8SIR - chains H and L of the 3 polymer chains in the assembly; structure by X-ray diffraction, 3.30 A resolution.

[Chain H]
Protein: CC25.54 Fab heavy chain
Organism: Homo sapiens
Notes: antibody fragment or engineered binder
Amino-acid sequence (242 residues; row label = number of the first residue in the row; a row labelled like 35A-35B holds insertion residues (35A, then the next letters in order)):
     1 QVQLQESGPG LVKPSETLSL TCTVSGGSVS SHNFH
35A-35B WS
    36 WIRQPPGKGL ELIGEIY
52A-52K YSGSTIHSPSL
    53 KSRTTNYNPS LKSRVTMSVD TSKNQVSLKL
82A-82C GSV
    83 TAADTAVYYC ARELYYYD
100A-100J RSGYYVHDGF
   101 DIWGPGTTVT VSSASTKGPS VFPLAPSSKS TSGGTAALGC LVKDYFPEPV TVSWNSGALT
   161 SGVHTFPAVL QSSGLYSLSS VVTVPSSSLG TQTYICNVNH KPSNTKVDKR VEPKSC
Not modelled in the structure: 52C-52K, 128-133, 216
Disulfide bonds: Cys22-Cys92, Cys140-Cys196

[Chain L]
Protein: CC25.54 Fab light chain
Organism: Homo sapiens
Notes: antibody fragment or engineered binder
Amino-acid sequence (215 residues; row label = number of the first residue in the row):
     1 DIQMTQSPST LSASVGDSVS ITCRASQSIS SWLAWYQQKP GTAPKLLIYK ASSLESGVPS
    61 RFSGRGSGTE FTLTISSLQP DDFATYYCQQ YNTYPWTFGQ GTKVEIKRTV AAPSVFIFPP
   121 SDEQLKSGTA SVVCLLNNFY PREAKVQWKV DNALQSGNSQ ESVTEQDSKD STYSLSSTLT
   181 LSKADYEKHK VYACEVTHQG LSSPVTKSFN RGECS
Not modelled in the structure: 212-215
Disulfide bonds: Cys23-Cys88, Cys134-Cys194

[Chain H / chain L interface]
Pairs across the interface - 64 pairs, chain H then chain L:
  Gln39(H) with Gln38(L), hydrogen bond; Tyr87(L), hydrogen bond
  Lys43(H) with Tyr87(L)
  Leu45(H) with Pro44(L), hydrophobic; Tyr87(L), hydrophobic; Phe98(L), hydrophobic
  Leu47(H) with Tyr94(L); Trp96(L), hydrophobic
  Gly49(H) with Tyr94(L)
  Glu50(H) with Tyr94(L)
  Asn58(H) with Tyr94(L), hydrogen bond (backbone-side chain)
  Tyr59(H) with Tyr94(L)
  Asn60(H) with Pro95(L)
  Tyr91(H) with Thr42(L); Ala43(L), hydrophobic
  Glu95(H) with Trp96(L), hydrogen bond
  Tyr97(H) with Trp96(L)
  Val100F(H) with Trp32(L), hydrophobic
  His100G(H) with Gln89(L); Tyr91(L); Trp96(L), hydrogen bond
  Asp100H(H) with Leu46(L); Tyr49(L)
  Gly100I(H) with Tyr36(L)
  Phe100J(H) with Tyr36(L), hydrogen bond (backbone-side chain); Leu46(L); Gln89(L); Trp96(L); Phe98(L), hydrophobic
  Trp103(H) with Tyr36(L); Ala43(L), hydrophobic; Pro44(L), hydrogen bond (side chain-backbone)
  Gly104(H) with Ala43(L)
  Phe122(H) with Ser121(L); Glu123(L); Gln124(L)
  Pro123(H) with Ser121(L)
  Leu124(H) with Phe118(L), hydrophobic
  Ala125(H) with Phe118(L)
  Thr135(H) with Phe116(L)
  Ala137(H) with Phe116(L), hydrophobic; Phe118(L)
  Leu141(H) with Gln124(L)
  Lys143(H) with Gln124(L); Ser131(L)
  His164(H) with Asn137(L); Asp167(L); Ser174(L), hydrogen bond
  Thr165(H) with Thr164(L)
  Phe166(H) with Leu135(L), hydrophobic; Ser162(L); Thr164(L); Ser174(L); Leu175(L); Ser176(L)
  Pro167(H) with Ser162(L), hydrogen bond (backbone-side chain); Val163(L)
  Val169(H) with Glu161(L); Ser162(L)
  Leu170(H) with Gln160(L), hydrogen bond (backbone-side chain)
  Gln171(H) with Gln160(L)
  Val181(H) with Leu135(L), hydrophobic
  Thr183(H) with Asn137(L)
  Lys209(H) with Glu123(L), salt bridge
Interface residues without a listed pair, chain H (44 interface residues in all): Ile37, Gly44, Pro61, Ser62, Asp101, Val121, Leu138
Interface residues without a listed pair, chain L (39 interface residues in all): Asp1, Glu55, Thr129, Val133, Asn138, Thr178, Thr180

[Overview]
Chain H and chain L form an interface of 44 and 39 residues respectively; the contacts include 10 hydrogen
bonds and 1 salt bridge. Among the polar pairs are Lys209(H)-Glu123(L), Gln39(H)-Gln38(L) and
Gln39(H)-Tyr87(L).
Chain H is CC25.54 Fab heavy chain and chain L is CC25.54 Fab light chain, both from Homo sapiens; the
structure, Crystal structure of SARS-CoV-2 spike receptor-binding domain in complex with broadly neutralizing
antibody CC25.54 Fab, was determined by X-ray diffraction together with 8SDF, 8SDH and 8SIT from the same
study.
